8TV9 - chains AI and BA of the 37 polymer chains in the assembly; structure by electron microscopy, 8.15 A resolution (very low resolution: no residue pairs are listed; an interface is given only as per-side residue counts).

Chain AI:
Molecule: Fimbrial protein
From: Acinetobacter genomosp. 16BJ
UniProt: N9RQW9 (N9RQW9_9GAMM); residue numbers follow UniProt; this construct covers 9-78
Sequence (70 residues; numbered 9 to 78; the number before each row is that of its first residue):
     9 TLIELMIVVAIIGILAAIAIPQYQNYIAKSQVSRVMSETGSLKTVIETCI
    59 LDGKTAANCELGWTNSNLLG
Disulfides: Cys-57/Cys-67

Chain BA:
Molecule: Fimbrial protein
From: Acinetobacter genomosp. 16BJ
UniProt: N9RQW9 (N9RQW9_9GAMM); residue numbers follow UniProt; this construct covers 79-147
Sequence (69 residues; row label = number of the first residue in the row):
    79 STAAVTGQTGLTITYPASATESAAIQGTFGNSAAIKIKNQTLTWTRTPEG
   129 AWSCATTVEAKFKPAGCAS
Disulfides: Cys-132/Cys-145

Chain AI / chain BA interface:
At this resolution (8 A) residue pairs are not listed: 32 residues of chain AI and 36 of chain BA lie at the interface.

Summary:
The interface between chain AI and chain BA involves 32 residues on one side and 36 on the other.
Chain AI is Fimbrial protein and chain BA is Fimbrial protein, both from Acinetobacter genomosp. 16BJ; the
structure, Inner Mat-T4P complex, was determined by electron microscopy, deposited together with 8TOB, 8TOC,
8TVA, 8TW2 and 8TWC.
